4IMG - chains A and B; structure by X-ray diffraction, 1.85 A resolution.

# Chain A (and B)
Protein: N-acetylneuraminate lyase
Source organism: Pasteurella multocida subsp. gallicida
Notes: EC 4.1.3.3; chain B of this document is another copy of the same molecule, construct and numbering; everything in this record applies to it too
Reference sequence: Q9CKB0 (NANA_PASMU); residues 1-293 here = UniProt positions 1-293
Amino-acid sequence (293 residues; each row starts with the number of its first residue):
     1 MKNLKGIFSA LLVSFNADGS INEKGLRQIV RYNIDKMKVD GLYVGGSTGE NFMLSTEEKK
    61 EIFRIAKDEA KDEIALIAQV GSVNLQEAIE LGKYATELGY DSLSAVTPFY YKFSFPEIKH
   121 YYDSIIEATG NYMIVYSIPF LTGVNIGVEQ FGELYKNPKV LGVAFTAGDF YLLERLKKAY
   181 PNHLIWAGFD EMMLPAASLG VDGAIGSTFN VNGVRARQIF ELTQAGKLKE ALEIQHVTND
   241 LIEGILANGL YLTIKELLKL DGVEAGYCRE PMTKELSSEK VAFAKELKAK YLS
Construct notes: engineered mutation A164 (Lys in Q9CKB0)
Small-molecule neighbours:
  - 1-ethoxy-2-(2-methoxyethoxy)ethane (ME2), molecule 1: T96, T129, G130, N131, Y132, K159
  - 1-ethoxy-2-(2-methoxyethoxy)ethane (ME2), molecule 2: K112, P139, F140, L141, T142, G143
  - 1-ethoxy-2-(2-methoxyethoxy)ethane (ME2), molecule 3: V148, E149, D169, Y171, L172, R175, E243
  - 1-ethoxy-2-(2-methoxyethoxy)ethane (ME2), molecule 4: L246, A247, N248, G249, K280
  - 1-ethoxy-2-(2-methoxyethoxy)ethane (ME2), molecule 5: E275, L276, S277, S278
  - N-glycolylneuraminic acid, ketone form (NGF; 3,5-dideoxy-5-[(hydroxyacetyl)amino]-D-glycero-D-galacto-non-2-ulosonic acid): A10, Y43, G46, S47, T48, G49, Y136, I138, F140, L141, T166, G188, F189, D190, E191, I205, G206, S207, I242, L246, L250, Y251
UniProt features mapped onto this chain:
  - active site: Y136 (Proton donor)
  - binding site (aceneuramate): S47, T48, Y136, T166, G188, D190, E191, S207, Y251
Reported in the primary citation:
  - binding site for N-glycolylneuraminic acid, ketone form: T48, Y251
  - catalytic residues: S47 (proposed by the authors, not directly observed)
  - mutagenesis - K164A: abolished catalytic activity
  - specificity-determining residues: A187, F189 (proposed by the authors, not directly observed)

# Interface between chain A and chain B
Pairs across the interface (64):
  D18(A) with Q86(B), hydrogen bond (backbone-side chain)
  G19(A) with Q86(B)
  S47(A) with Y110(B), hydrogen bond; Y111(B), hydrogen bond (backbone-side chain)
  E50(A) with Y111(B)
  N51(A) with Y111(B), hydrogen bond (backbone-side chain)
  F52(A) with V83(B); Y110(B), hydrophobic; Y111(B)
  M53(A) with V83(B); N84(B), hydrogen bond (backbone-side chain); Y111(B), hydrophobic
  L54(A) with N84(B)
  S55(A) with N84(B)
  V83(A) with F52(B); M53(B); P271(B)
  N84(A) with M53(B); L54(B), hydrogen bond (side chain-backbone); S55(B); R269(B), hydrogen bond
  L85(A) with P271(B)
  Q86(A) with D18(B), hydrogen bond (side chain-backbone); G19(B); R269(B)
  F109(A) with F109(B), hydrophobic; Y110(B), hydrophobic
  Y110(A) with S47(B), hydrogen bond; F52(B), hydrophobic; F109(B), hydrophobic; I138(B); L141(B), hydrophobic
  Y111(A) with S47(B), hydrogen bond (side chain-backbone); E50(B); N51(B), hydrogen bond (side chain-backbone); F52(B); M53(B), hydrophobic; Y251(B); M272(B), hydrophobic
  K112(A) with F140(B); L141(B)
  F113(A) with P271(B), hydrophobic; M272(B)
  E117(A) with P271(B); M272(B); T273(B), hydrogen bond
  H120(A) with E270(B), salt bridge
  I138(A) with Y110(B)
  F140(A) with K112(B)
  L141(A) with Y110(B); K112(B)
  Y251(A) with Y111(B)
  R269(A) with N84(B), hydrogen bond; Q86(B)
  E270(A) with L85(B); H120(B), salt bridge
  P271(A) with V83(B); L85(B); F113(B), hydrophobic; E117(B)
  M272(A) with Y111(B), hydrophobic; F113(B), hydrophobic; E117(B)
  T273(A) with E117(B), hydrogen bond
Interface residues without a listed pair, chain A (36 interface residues in all): G46, E58, V106, P108, Y121, Y136, T142
Interface residues without a listed pair, chain B (36 interface residues in all): G46, E58, V106, P108, Y121, Y136, T142

# Summary
The chain A/chain B interface involves 36 residues from each chain, with 14 hydrogen bonds and 2 salt bridges.
Polar pairs include H120(A)-E270(B), D18(A)-Q86(B) and S47(A)-Y110(B). Ligands of chain A:
N-glycolylneuraminic acid, ketone form and 5 copies of 1-ethoxy-2-(2-methoxyethoxy)ethane. The paper reports
the catalytic residue S47(A); K164A of chain A abolishes catalytic activity.
Chain A and chain B are both N-acetylneuraminate lyase (Pasteurella multocida subsp. gallicida); the
structure, Crystal Structure of Pasteurella multocida N-Acetyl-D-Neuraminic acid lyase K164 mutant complexed
with N-Glycolylneuraminic acid, was determined by X-ray diffraction (same publication as 4IMC, 4IMD, 4IME and
4IMF).
